PDB entry 9FT0 | X-ray diffraction, 2.75 A resolution | chains K and W of the 28 polymer chains in the assembly

== Chain K ==
Molecule: Proteasome subunit beta type-5
Source organism: Saccharomyces cerevisiae
Notes: EC 3.4.25.1
UniProtKB: P30656 (PSB5_YEAST); residues 2-212 here correspond to UniProt positions 77-287 (UniProt number = residue number + 75)
Amino-acid sequence (211 residues; each row starts with the number of its first residue):
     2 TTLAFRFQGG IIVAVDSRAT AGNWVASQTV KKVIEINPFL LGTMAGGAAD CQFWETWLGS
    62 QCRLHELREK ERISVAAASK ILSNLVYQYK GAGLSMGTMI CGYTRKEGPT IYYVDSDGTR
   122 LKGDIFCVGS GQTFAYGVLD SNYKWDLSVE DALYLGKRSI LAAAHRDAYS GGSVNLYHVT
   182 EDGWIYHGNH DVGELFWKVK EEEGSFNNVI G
Glycans and other covalent adducts: epoxyketone inhibitor 42 (A1IFL) linked to Thr2
Metal / ion sites: Mg2+: Ala165, Asp168, Ser171 (shared with Asp204(W) of chain W)
Small-molecule neighbours: epoxyketone inhibitor 42 (A1IFL; (2S)-N-[(2S)-1-[[(1S)-2-cyclohexyl-1-[(2R,3S,6R,7S)-3-methanoyl-2,6-dimethyl-6,7-bis(oxidanyl)-1,4-oxazepan-7-yl]ethyl]amino]-3-(4-methoxyphenyl)-1-oxidanylidene-propan-2-yl]-2-(2-morpholin-4-ylethanoylamino)-4-oxidanyl-butanamide): Thr3, Asp17, Arg19, Ala20, Thr21, Ala22, Ala27, Val31, Lys32, Lys33, Met45, Ala46, Gly47, Gly48, Ala49, Gln53, Ser96, Val129, Gly130, Ser131, Gly132, Asp168, Tyr170, Ser171

== Chain W ==
Molecule: Proteasome subunit beta type-3
Source organism: Saccharomyces cerevisiae
UniProtKB: P25451 (PSB3_YEAST); residues 0-204 here correspond to UniProt positions 1-205 (UniProt number = residue number + 1)
Amino-acid sequence (205 residues; numbered 0 to 204; the number before each row is that of its first residue; numbering starts at 0):
     0 MSDPSSINGG IVVAMTGKDC VAIACDLRLG SQSLGVSNKF EKIFHYGHVF LGITGLATDV
    60 TTLNEMFRYK TNLYKLKEER AIEPETFTQL VSSSLYERRF GPYFVGPVVA GINSKSGKPF
   120 IAGFDLIGCI DEAKDFIVSG TASDQLFGMC ESLYEPNLEP EDLFETISQA LLNAADRDAL
   180 SGWGAVVYII KKDEVVKRYL KMRQD
Not modelled in the structure: 0
Swiss-Prot annotation at these positions:
  - modified residue: Ser30 (Phosphoserine)
  - cross-link: Lys69 (Glycyl lysine isopeptide (Lys-Gly) (interchain with G-Cter in ubiquitin))
Metal / ion sites: Mg2+ site 1 near Asp177 (its only coordinating residue here); Mg2+ site 2: Asp204 (shared with Ala165(K), Asp168(K), Ser171(K) of chain K)
Small-molecule neighbours: epoxyketone inhibitor 42 (A1IFL; (2S)-N-[(2S)-1-[[(1S)-2-cyclohexyl-1-[(2R,3S,6R,7S)-3-methanoyl-2,6-dimethyl-6,7-bis(oxidanyl)-1,4-oxazepan-7-yl]ethyl]amino]-3-(4-methoxyphenyl)-1-oxidanylidene-propan-2-yl]-2-(2-morpholin-4-ylethanoylamino)-4-oxidanyl-butanamide): Asp124, Leu125, Ile126, Cys128

== How chain K and chain W interact ==
Contacting residue pairs (45; chain K residue first):
  Arg19(K) - Asp204(W)  salt bridge
  Asn24(K) - Asp177(W)
  Asn24(K) - Ala178(W)  hydrogen bond (backbone-backbone)
  Asn24(K) - Leu179(W)
  Trp25(K) - Gln144(W)
  Trp25(K) - Arg176(W)
  Val26(K) - Arg176(W)  hydrogen bond (backbone-side chain)
  Val26(K) - Asp177(W)
  Val26(K) - Ala178(W)
  Ala27(K) - Arg176(W)  hydrogen bond (backbone-side chain)
  Ser28(K) - Arg176(W)
  Gln29(K) - Arg202(W)
  Gln29(K) - Asp204(W)
  Phe135(K) - Leu33(W)  hydrophobic
  Ala165(K) - Asp204(W)
  His166(K) - Asn37(W)
  His166(K) - Trp182(W)  hydrogen bond (backbone-side chain)
  His166(K) - Gln203(W)  hydrogen bond (side chain-backbone)
  Arg167(K) - Ser32(W)
  Arg167(K) - Leu33(W)
  Arg167(K) - Gly34(W)  hydrogen bond (side chain-backbone)
  Arg167(K) - Val35(W)  hydrogen bond (side chain-backbone)
  Arg167(K) - Trp182(W)
  Asp168(K) - Ser32(W)
  Ala169(K) - Arg27(W)
  Ala169(K) - Ser32(W)  hydrogen bond (backbone-backbone)
  Ala169(K) - Ala178(W)
  Tyr170(K) - Ser32(W)
  Tyr170(K) - Ala178(W)  hydrophobic
  Ser171(K) - Asp204(W)
  Gly172(K) - Asp204(W)
  Gly173(K) - Arg202(W)  hydrogen bond (backbone-side chain)
  Gly173(K) - Asp204(W)  hydrogen bond (backbone-side chain)
  Asp192(K) - Arg202(W)  salt bridge
  Val193(K) - Asp204(W)
  Gly194(K) - Arg202(W)
  Phe197(K) - Gln203(W)
  Trp198(K) - Lys200(W)
  Trp198(K) - Met201(W)
  Trp198(K) - Gln203(W)
  Asn209(K) - Asn37(W)  hydrogen bond (backbone-side chain)
  Asn209(K) - Lys38(W)
  Val210(K) - Gln203(W)
  Ile211(K) - Asn37(W)
  Ile211(K) - Lys38(W)
Interface residues without a listed pair, chain K (26 interface residues in all): Asn208
Interface residues without a listed pair, chain W (22 interface residues in all): Leu26, Gln31, Asp175, Tyr198

== Overview ==
26 residues of chain K face 22 of chain W across their interface; the contacts include 11 hydrogen bonds and 2
salt bridges. Polar pairs include Arg19(K)-Asp204(W), Asp192(K)-Arg202(W) and Val26(K)-Arg176(W). Chain W
binds epoxyketone inhibitor 42. Epoxyketone inhibitor 42 is covalently linked to Thr2(K).
Here chain K is Proteasome subunit beta type-5 and chain W is Proteasome subunit beta type-3, both from
Saccharomyces cerevisiae. Entry 9FT0 (Yeast 20S proteasome in complex with epoxyketone inhibitor 16) was
determined by X-ray diffraction together with 9FRW, 9FSU, 9FST, 9FSV and 9FT1 from the same study.
